PDB entry 4FVU | X-ray diffraction, 2.91 A resolution | chains A and C of the 3 polymer chains in the assembly

[Chain A]
Molecule: Nucleoprotein
From: Lassa virus Josiah
UniProt: P13699 (NCAP_LASSJ); residues 342-569 here correspond to UniProt positions 341-568 (UniProt number = residue number - 1)
Amino-acid sequence (243 residues; numbered 327 to 569; the number before each row is that of its first residue):
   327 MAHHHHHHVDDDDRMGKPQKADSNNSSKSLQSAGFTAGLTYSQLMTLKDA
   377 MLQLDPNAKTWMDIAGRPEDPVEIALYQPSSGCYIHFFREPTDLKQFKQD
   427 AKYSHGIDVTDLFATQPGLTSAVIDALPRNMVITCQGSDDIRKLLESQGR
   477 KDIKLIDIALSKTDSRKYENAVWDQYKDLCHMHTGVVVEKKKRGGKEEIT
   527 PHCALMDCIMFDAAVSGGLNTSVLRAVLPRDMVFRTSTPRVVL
Unresolved in the structure: 327-359, 547-548
Sequence notes: expression tag (327-341); engineered mutation Ala-391 (Glu390 in P13699)
Metal / ion sites: Mg2+: Asp-389, Gln-462 (shared with 2 residues of chain B); Zn2+: Glu-399, Cys-506, His-509, Cys-529
What the authors report for this chain:
  - catalytic residues: Asp-389, Asp-466, His-528, Asp-533
  - Mg2+ coordination: Asp-389
  - binding site for the 8-nt RNA strand: Gly-392, Asp-426, Gln-462, Lys-488, Arg-492, His-528
  - binding site for the 8-nt RNA strand (chain C): Gln-425, Tyr-429, Asp-465
  - specificity-determining residues: Tyr-429
  - specificity-determining residues: Gly-392 (proposed by the authors, not directly observed)
  - mutagenesis - G392A, R492A: abolished catalytic activity on dsRNA
  - mutagenesis - Q462A: abolished catalytic activity
  - mutagenesis - Y429A, Y429L: decreased catalytic activity
  - mutagenesis - Q425A, D426A, Y429F, D465A: unchanged catalytic activity

[Chain C]
Molecule: 8-nt RNA strand
Sequence (8 nucleotides; each row starts with the number of its first residue):
     1 CUCCCUCC

[Chain A / chain C interface]
Contacting residue pairs (6; chain A residue first):
  Arg-393(A) / U2(C)  hydrogen bond to the base
  Arg-393(A) / C3(C)  hydrogen bond to the sugar
  Gln-422(A) / U2(C)  hydrogen bond to the sugar
  Gln-425(A) / C1(C)  hydrogen bond to the sugar
  Tyr-429(A) / C1(C)  stacking on the base
  Asp-465(A) / C4(C)  hydrogen bond to the sugar

[Summary]
Chain A and chain C form an interface of 5 and 4 residues respectively, with 5 hydrogen bonds and 1 aromatic
stacking contact. Polar pairs include Arg-393(A)/U2(C), Arg-393(A)/C3(C) and Gln-422(A)/U2(C). From the paper:
catalytic residues Asp-389(A), Asp-466(A) and His-528(A) among others; G392A and R492A of chain A abolish
catalytic activity on dsRNA; 9 substitutions were tested in all.
Chain A is Nucleoprotein (Lassa virus Josiah) and chain C is an 8-nt RNA strand; the structure, Structural
basis for the dsRNA specificity of the Lassa virus NP exonuclease, was determined by X-ray diffraction.
